PDB entry 7FJF | electron microscopy, 3.10 A resolution | chains g and n of the 8 polymer chains in the assembly

[Chain g]
Protein: T-cell surface glycoprotein CD3 gamma chain
Organism: Homo sapiens
UniProtKB: P09693 (CD3G_HUMAN); numbering as in UniProt (aligned over 1-182)
Sequence (182 residues; numbered 1 to 182; the number before each row is that of its first residue):
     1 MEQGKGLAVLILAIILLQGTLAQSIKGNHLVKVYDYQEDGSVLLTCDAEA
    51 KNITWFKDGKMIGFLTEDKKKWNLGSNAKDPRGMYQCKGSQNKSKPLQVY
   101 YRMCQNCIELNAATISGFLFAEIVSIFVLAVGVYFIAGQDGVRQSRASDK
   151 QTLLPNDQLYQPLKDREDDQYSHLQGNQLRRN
Not modelled in the structure: 1-25, 139-182
Disulfide bonds: Cys46-Cys87, Cys104-Cys107
Swiss-Prot annotation at these positions:
  - motif: Leu153, Leu154 (Di-leucine motif)
  - modified residue (Phosphoserine): Ser145, Ser148
  - glycosylation (N-linked (GlcNAc...) asparagine): Asn52, Asn92
  - mutagenesis: Leu153 (L153A: Abolishes lysosomal targeting; L153I: Diminished but persistent lysosomal targeting), Leu154 (L154A: Abolishes lysosomal targeting; L154A: Diminished but persistent lysosomal targeting; L154I: No effect), Tyr160 (Y160A: Abolishes lysosomal targeting), Leu163 (L163A: Abolishes lysosomal targeting)

[Chain n]
Protein: T cell receptor beta variable 6-5, M1-specific T cell receptor beta chain, T cell receptor beta constant 2
Organism: Homo sapiens
UniProtKB: chimeric construct of A0A0K0K1A5, P0DSE2, A0A0G2JMB4: residues 1-112 from A0A0K0K1A5 (TVB65_HUMAN) positions 1-112 (same numbers); residues 121-142 from P0DSE2 positions 119-140 (UniProt number = residue number - 2); residues 143-312 from A0A0G2JMB4 positions 10-179 (UniProt number = residue number - 133)
Sequence (312 residues; numbered 1 to 312; the number before each row is that of its first residue):
     1 MSISLLCCAALSLLWAGPVNAGVTQTPKFQVLKTGQSMTLQCAQDMNHEY
    51 MSWYRQDPGMGLRLIHYSVGAGITDQGEVPNGYNVSRSTTEDFPLRLLSA
   101 APSQTSVYFCASRRRQGASGEQYFGPGTRLTVTEDLKNVFPPEVAVFEPS
   151 EAEISHTQKATLVCLATGFYPDHVELSWWVNGKEVHSGVSTDPQPLKEQP
   201 ALNDSRYCLSSRLRVSATFWQNPRNHFRCQVQFYGLSENDEWTQDRAKPV
   251 TQIVSAEAWGRADCGFTSESYQQGVLSATILYEILLGKATLYAVLVSALV
   301 LMAMVKRKDSRG
Not modelled in the structure: 1-21, 309-312
Disulfide bonds: Cys42-Cys110, Cys164-Cys229
Sequence notes: conflict Ser4 (Gly in A0A0K0K1A5); linker (113-120)
Swiss-Prot annotation at these positions:
  - glycosylation: Asn84 (N-linked (GlcNAc...) asparagine)

[Chain g / chain n interface]
Residue-residue contacts (15):
  Tyr36(g) - Asn181(n)
  Tyr36(g) - Gly182(n)
  Tyr36(g) - His226(n)
  Gln105(g) - Gln272(n)  hydrogen bond (backbone-side chain)
  Cys107(g) - Gln273(n)
  Cys107(g) - Leu276(n)
  Ile108(g) - Leu276(n)  hydrophobic
  Ile108(g) - Ile280(n)  hydrophobic
  Glu109(g) - Gln273(n)
  Phe118(g) - Leu281(n)  hydrophobic
  Glu122(g) - Lys288(n)  salt bridge
  Ser125(g) - Lys288(n)
  Leu129(g) - Tyr292(n)  hydrophobic
  Gly132(g) - Tyr292(n)
  Val133(g) - Tyr292(n)  hydrophobic
Interface residues without a listed pair, chain g (16 interface residues in all): Tyr34, Gln37, Asn106, Ile126, Ile136
Interface residues without a listed pair, chain n (13 interface residues in all): Ser277, Ile284, Leu285

[Summary]
16 residues of chain g and 13 residues of chain n are in contact; the contacts include 1 hydrogen bond and 1
salt bridge. Polar contacts include Glu122(g)-Lys288(n) and Gln105(g)-Gln272(n). UniProt lists 4 mutagenesis
sites on chain g.
Here chain g is T-cell surface glycoprotein CD3 gamma chain and chain n is T cell receptor beta variable 6-5,
M1-specific T cell receptor beta chain, T cell receptor beta constant 2, both from Homo sapiens. Entry 7FJF
(Cryo-EM structure of a membrane protein(CS)) was determined by electron microscopy, deposited together with
7FJD and 7FJE.
